PDB entry 4X5X | X-ray diffraction, 3.20 A resolution | chains A and B

# Chain A
Protein: HLA class II histocompatibility antigen, DR alpha chain
Organism: Homo sapiens
Notes: fragment: extracellular
UniProtKB: P01903 (DRA_HUMAN); residues 1-192 here correspond to UniProt positions 26-217 (UniProt number = residue number + 25)
Chain sequence (193 residues; row label = number of the first residue in the row; numbering starts at 0):
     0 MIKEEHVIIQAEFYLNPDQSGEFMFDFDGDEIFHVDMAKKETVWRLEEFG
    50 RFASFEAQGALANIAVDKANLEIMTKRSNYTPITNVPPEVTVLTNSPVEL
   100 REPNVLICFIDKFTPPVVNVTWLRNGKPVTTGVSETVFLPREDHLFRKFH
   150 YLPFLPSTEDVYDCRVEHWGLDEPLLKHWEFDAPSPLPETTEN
Disordered / not traced: 0-1, 181-192
Sequence notes: initiating methionine (0)
Curated features (UniProtKB/Swiss-Prot):
  - region: Glu179 to Glu191 (Connecting peptide)
  - site: Gln9 (Self- and pathogen-derived peptide antigen), Gly49 (Self-peptide antigen), Phe51 (Self- and pathogen-derived peptide antigen), Ala52 (Self-peptide antigen), Ser53 (Self- and pathogen-derived peptide antigen), Glu55 (Pathogen-derived peptide antigen), Asn62 (Self- and pathogen-derived peptide antigen), Asn69 (Pathogen-derived peptide antigen), Arg76 (Self- and pathogen-derived peptide antigen)
  - glycosylation (N-linked (GlcNAc...) asparagine): Asn78, Asn118
Cystine bridges: Cys107-Cys163

# Chain B
Protein: HLA class II histocompatibility antigen, DRB1-1 beta chain
Organism: Homo sapiens
Notes: fragment: extracellular
UniProtKB: P04229 (2B11_HUMAN); residues 1-198 here correspond to UniProt positions 30-227 (UniProt number = residue number + 29)
Chain sequence (229 residues; numbered -30 to 198; the number before each row is that of its first residue; numbers below 1 keep their minus sign (Met-30 is residue -30)):
   -30 MKWRMATPLLMQALPMGGGGSGGGGSGGGGSGDTRPRFLWQLKFECHFFN
    20 GTERVRLLERCIYNQEESVRFDSDVGEYRAVTELGRPDAEYWNSQKDLLE
    70 QRRAAVDTYCRHAYGVGESFTVQRRVEPKVTVYPSKTQPLQHHNLLVCSV
   120 SGFYPGSIEVRWFRNGQEEKAGVVSTGLIQNGDWTFQTLVMLETVPRSGE
   170 VYTCQVEHPSVTSPLTVEWRARSESAQSK
Disordered / not traced: -11 to 1, 105-112, 189-198
Sequence notes: initiating methionine (-30); expression tag (-29 to 0); engineered mutation Ala82 (Asn111 in P04229)
Cystine bridges: Cys15-Cys79, Cys117-Cys173
From the paper describing this entry:
  - conformationally variable residues (order/disorder transition): Gln70 to Arg93 (from molecular simulation)
  - mutagenesis - G84P/E87P, E87P: increased binding to DM
  - mutagenesis - G84L/E87L: unchanged binding to DM

# Interface between chain A and chain B
Contacting residue pairs - 147 pairs, chain A then chain B:
  Lys2(A) - Phe18(B)
  Lys2(A) - Asn19(B)  hydrogen bond (backbone-backbone)
  Glu3(A) - His16(B)  salt bridge
  Glu3(A) - Phe17(B)
  Glu3(A) - Phe18(B)
  Glu4(A) - Phe17(B)  hydrogen bond (backbone-backbone)
  Glu4(A) - Asn19(B)
  Glu4(A) - Gly20(B)
  His5(A) - Cys15(B)
  His5(A) - His16(B)
  His5(A) - Phe17(B)  hydrogen bond (backbone-backbone)
  His5(A) - Val91(B)
  Val6(A) - Cys15(B)
  Val6(A) - His16(B)
  Ile7(A) - Phe13(B)
  Ile7(A) - Glu14(B)
  Ile7(A) - Cys15(B)  hydrogen bond (backbone-backbone)
  Ile7(A) - Phe17(B)  hydrophobic
  Ile8(A) - Phe13(B)
  Ile8(A) - Glu14(B)
  Gln9(A) - Met-26(B)
  Gln9(A) - Ala-25(B)  hydrogen bond (side chain-backbone)
  Gln9(A) - Leu11(B)
  Gln9(A) - Lys12(B)
  Gln9(A) - Phe13(B)  hydrogen bond (backbone-backbone)
  Gln9(A) - Tyr78(B)  hydrogen bond
  Ala10(A) - Leu11(B)
  Glu11(A) - Gln10(B)
  Glu11(A) - Leu11(B)  hydrogen bond (backbone-backbone)
  Phe12(A) - Leu8(B)  hydrophobic
  Phe12(A) - Trp9(B)
  Tyr13(A) - Phe7(B)
  Tyr13(A) - Leu8(B)
  Tyr13(A) - Trp9(B)  hydrogen bond (backbone-backbone)
  Leu14(A) - Arg6(B)
  Leu14(A) - Phe7(B)
  Leu14(A) - Leu8(B)  hydrophobic
  Asn15(A) - Arg6(B)
  Asn15(A) - Phe7(B)  hydrogen bond (backbone-backbone)
  Pro16(A) - Arg4(B)
  Pro16(A) - Pro5(B)
  Pro16(A) - Arg6(B)
  Asp17(A) - Arg6(B)  salt bridge
  Phe24(A) - Trp-28(B)
  Phe24(A) - Arg-27(B)
  Phe24(A) - Tyr78(B)
  Phe26(A) - Thr90(B)
  Phe26(A) - Val91(B)
  Phe26(A) - Tyr123(B)
  Phe26(A) - Trp153(B)  hydrophobic
  Asp27(A) - Gln149(B)
  Gly28(A) - Gln149(B)
  Asp29(A) - Tyr123(B)
  Asp29(A) - Gln149(B)  hydrogen bond
  Asp29(A) - Trp153(B)
  Glu30(A) - Trp153(B)  hydrogen bond (backbone-side chain)
  Ile31(A) - Trp153(B)  hydrophobic
  Arg44(A) - Gly151(B)  hydrogen bond (side chain-backbone)
  Arg44(A) - Asp152(B)
  Arg44(A) - Trp153(B)
  Leu45(A) - Arg93(B)
  Glu47(A) - Arg93(B)  salt bridge
  Phe48(A) - Phe89(B)  hydrophobic
  Phe48(A) - Trp153(B)
  Arg50(A) - Met-30(B)
  Phe51(A) - Ser88(B)
  Phe51(A) - Phe89(B)  hydrophobic
  Ala52(A) - Met-30(B)
  Ala52(A) - Val85(B)  hydrophobic
  Ser53(A) - Met-30(B)
  Ser53(A) - Lys-29(B)  hydrogen bond (side chain-backbone)
  Ser53(A) - Trp-28(B)  hydrogen bond (backbone-backbone)
  Phe54(A) - Trp-28(B)
  Phe54(A) - Met-26(B)  hydrophobic
  Glu55(A) - Lys-29(B)  salt bridge
  Gly58(A) - Met-26(B)
  Asn62(A) - Met-26(B)
  Asn62(A) - Ala-25(B)  hydrogen bond (side chain-backbone)
  Asn62(A) - Thr-24(B)
  Asn62(A) - Pro-23(B)
  Val65(A) - Pro-23(B)
  Val65(A) - Leu-21(B)  hydrophobic
  Asp66(A) - Pro-23(B)
  Asp66(A) - Trp9(B)
  Asp66(A) - Leu11(B)
  Ala68(A) - Leu-21(B)  hydrophobic
  Asn69(A) - Leu-22(B)  hydrogen bond (side chain-backbone)
  Asn69(A) - Leu-21(B)
  Asn69(A) - Met-20(B)  hydrogen bond (side chain-backbone)
  Leu70(A) - Phe7(B)
  Leu70(A) - Leu8(B)
  Leu70(A) - Trp9(B)  hydrophobic
  Leu70(A) - Tyr32(B)  hydrophobic
  Ile72(A) - Met-20(B)  hydrophobic
  Ile72(A) - Gln-19(B)
  Met73(A) - Met-20(B)  hydrophobic
  Met73(A) - Trp9(B)  hydrophobic
  Met73(A) - Tyr32(B)  hydrophobic
  Met73(A) - Leu53(B)  hydrophobic
  Thr74(A) - Phe7(B)
  Thr74(A) - Tyr32(B)
  Arg76(A) - Leu53(B)  hydrogen bond (side chain-backbone)
  Arg76(A) - Pro56(B)
  Arg76(A) - Asp57(B)  salt bridge
  Ser77(A) - Tyr32(B)  hydrogen bond
  Ser77(A) - Leu53(B)
  Tyr79(A) - Phe7(B)
  Thr80(A) - Phe7(B)
  Thr80(A) - Tyr32(B)  hydrogen bond (backbone-side chain)
  Thr80(A) - Asn33(B)  hydrogen bond (backbone-side chain)
  Pro81(A) - Pro5(B)  hydrophobic
  Pro81(A) - Arg6(B)
  Pro81(A) - Phe7(B)
  Pro81(A) - Asn33(B)  hydrogen bond (backbone-side chain)
  Ile82(A) - Arg6(B)  hydrogen bond (backbone-backbone)
  Ile82(A) - Leu8(B)  hydrophobic
  Ile82(A) - Asn33(B)
  Val85(A) - Gln34(B)
  Leu92(A) - Ile148(B)  hydrophobic
  Thr93(A) - Gln156(B)  hydrogen bond (backbone-side chain)
  Asn94(A) - Asn150(B)
  Asn94(A) - Asp152(B)
  Asn94(A) - Gln156(B)  hydrogen bond (backbone-side chain)
  Pro96(A) - Ser118(B)
  Ile106(A) - Asn150(B)
  Thr113(A) - Leu8(B)
  Thr113(A) - Gln34(B)
  Pro115(A) - Leu8(B)
  Arg140(A) - Lys12(B)  hydrogen bond (backbone-side chain)
  Asp142(A) - Gln34(B)  hydrogen bond (backbone-side chain)
  His143(A) - Gln10(B)  hydrogen bond (backbone-side chain)
  His143(A) - Lys12(B)  hydrogen bond
  His143(A) - Arg29(B)  hydrogen bond
  His143(A) - Ile31(B)
  His143(A) - Gln34(B)
  Leu144(A) - Gln34(B)
  Phe145(A) - Leu8(B)  hydrophobic
  Phe145(A) - Gln10(B)
  Arg146(A) - Gln149(B)  hydrogen bond
  Phe148(A) - Gln149(B)
  Phe148(A) - Asn150(B)
  Phe148(A) - Gly151(B)
  Tyr150(A) - Asn150(B)  hydrogen bond (side chain-backbone)
  Tyr150(A) - Gly151(B)
  Tyr150(A) - Asp152(B)
  Trp168(A) - Asp2(B)  hydrogen bond (side chain-backbone)
  Trp168(A) - Arg6(B)
Interface residues without a listed pair, chain A (75 interface residues in all): Phe22, Phe32, Trp43, Ala59, Ser95, Pro114, Thr135, Pro139, Glu141
Interface residues without a listed pair, chain B (62 interface residues in all): Ala-18, Glu36, Ala82, Tyr83, Tyr102, Ser120, Thr154, Phe155

# Overview
The interface between chain A and chain B involves 75 residues on one side and 62 on the other, with 34
hydrogen bonds and 5 salt bridges. Among the polar pairs are Glu3(A)-His16(B), Asp17(A)-Arg6(B) and
Glu47(A)-Arg93(B). The paper reports that G84P/E87P and E87P of chain B increase binding to DM; conformational
variability at Gln70(B).
Here chain A is HLA class II histocompatibility antigen, DR alpha chain and chain B is HLA class II
histocompatibility antigen, DRB1-1 beta chain, both from Homo sapiens. Entry 4X5X (HLA-DR1 mutant bN82A with
covalently linked CLIP106-120(M107W)) was determined by X-ray diffraction, deposited together with 4X5W.
